Entry 7FOO (X-ray diffraction, 1.59 A resolution); this record covers chains A and B.

[Chain A]
Molecule: Pre-mRNA-splicing factor 8
Source organism: Saccharomyces cerevisiae S288C
UniProt: P33334 (PRP8_YEAST); residues 1836-2090 here = UniProt positions 1836-2090
Sequence (258 residues; each row starts with the number of its first residue):
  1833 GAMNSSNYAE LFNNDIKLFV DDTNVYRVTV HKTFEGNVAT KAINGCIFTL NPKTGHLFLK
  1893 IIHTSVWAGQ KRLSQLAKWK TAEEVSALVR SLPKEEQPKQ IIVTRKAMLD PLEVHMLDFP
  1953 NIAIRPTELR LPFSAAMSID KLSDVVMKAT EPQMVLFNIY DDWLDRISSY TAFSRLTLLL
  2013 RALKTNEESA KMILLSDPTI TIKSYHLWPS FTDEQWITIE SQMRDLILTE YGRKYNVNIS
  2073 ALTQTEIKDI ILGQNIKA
Not modelled in the structure: 2070-2090
Differences from the reference sequence: expression tag (1833-1835)
Curated features (UniProtKB/Swiss-Prot):
  - mutagenesis: Asp1853 (D1853A: Alters protein folding. Severely impaired growth. Strongly reduced growth at 35 degrees Celsius; when associated with A-1854; D1853N: Reduced growth at 30 degrees Celsius ...), Asp1854 (D1854A: Reduced growth at 30 degrees Celsius. Strongly reduced growth at 16 degrees Celsius. Strongly reduced growth at 35 degrees Celsius; when associated with A-1853 ...), Thr1855 (T1855A: Reduced growth at 30 degrees Celsius. Strongly reduced growth at 16 degrees Celsius), Thr1936 (T1936A: Reduced growth at 30 degrees Celsius. Strongly reduced growth at 16 degrees Celsius), Arg1937 (R1937K: Severely impaired growth. Reduced growth at 30 degrees Celsius. Strongly reduced growth at 16 degrees Celsius)
Small-molecule neighbours: DEW (2-azanyl-1-(6,7-dihydro-4H-thieno[3,2-c]pyridin-5-yl)ethanone): His1888, Leu1889, Phe1890, Leu1988, Phe1989, Asn1990

[Chain B]
Molecule: A1 cistron-splicing factor AAR2
Source organism: Saccharomyces cerevisiae S288C
UniProt: P32357 (AAR2_YEAST); aligned to UniProt positions 1-317 over residues 1-317
Sequence (308 residues; row label = number of the first residue in the row; note: 13 numbers in that range are skipped by the numbering (no residue carries them; nothing is unmodelled there); numbers below 1 keep their minus sign (Gly-3 is residue -3)):
    -3 GAMAMNTVPF TSAPIEVTIG IDQYSFNVKE NQPFHGIKDI PIGHVHVIHF QHADNSSMRY
    57 GYWFDCRMGN FYIQYDPKDG LYKMMEERDG AKFENIVHNF KERQMMVSYP KIDEDDTWYN
   117 LTEFVQMDKI RKIVRKDENQ FSYVDSSMTT VQENEL
   166 SSSSSDPAHS LNYTVINFKS REAIRPGHEM EDFLDKSYYL NTVMLQGIFK NSSNYFGELQ
   226 FAFLNAMFFG NYGSSLQWHA MIELICSSAT VPKHMLDKLD EILYYQIKTL PEQYSDILLN
   286 ERVWNICLYS SFQKNSLHNT EKIMENKYPE LL
Not modelled in the structure: -3 to 0, 166-169
Differences from the reference sequence: expression tag (-3 to 0); conflict Ser166 (Leu153 in P32357), Ser167 (Lys154 in P32357), Ser170 (Asp in P32357)
Curated features (UniProtKB/Swiss-Prot):
  - region: Leu261 to Ile282 (Leucine-zipper)
  - modified residue: Ser253 (Phosphoserine), Thr274 (Phosphothreonine)
Small-molecule neighbours: DEW (2-azanyl-1-(6,7-dihydro-4H-thieno[3,2-c]pyridin-5-yl)ethanone): Ile17, Tyr20, Ser21, Phe22, Val103, Ser104, Pro106

[Interface between chain A and chain B]
Residue-residue contacts - 18 pairs, chain A then chain B:
  Gln1907(A) - Met195(B)
  Gln1907(A) - Leu199(B)
  Leu1908(A) - Met195(B)  hydrophobic
  Trp1911(A) - Glu194(B)
  Trp1911(A) - Met195(B)  hydrophobic
  Trp1911(A) - Phe198(B)  hydrophobic
  Asp1942(A) - Lys184(B)  salt bridge
  Asp1942(A) - Phe198(B)
  Glu1945(A) - Lys184(B)  salt bridge
  Val1946(A) - Ile189(B)  hydrophobic
  Val1946(A) - Glu194(B)
  Val1946(A) - Phe198(B)  hydrophobic
  His1947(A) - Glu194(B)  salt bridge
  Leu1949(A) - Lys184(B)
  Leu1949(A) - Ser185(B)
  Leu1949(A) - Arg186(B)
  Leu1949(A) - Ile189(B)  hydrophobic
  Asp1950(A) - Arg186(B)  salt bridge

[In short]
9 residues of chain A and 8 residues of chain B are in contact, with 4 salt bridges. Among the polar pairs are
Asp1942(A)-Lys184(B), Glu1945(A)-Lys184(B) and His1947(A)-Glu194(B). Bound to chain A: compound DEW. Chain B
binds compound DEW.
Chain A is Pre-mRNA-splicing factor 8 and chain B is A1 cistron-splicing factor AAR2, both from Saccharomyces
cerevisiae S288C; the structure, PanDDA analysis group deposition -- Aar2/RNaseH in complex with fragment
P08C06 from the F2X-Universal Library, was determined by X-ray diffraction together with 5ST0, 5ST1, 5ST2,
5ST3, 5ST4, 5ST5 and 248 further entries from the same study.
